3GSB - chains A and B; structure by X-ray diffraction, 3.00 A resolution.

[Chain A (and B)]
Molecule: Protein (glutamate semialdehyde aminotransferase)
Organism: Synechococcus sp
Notes: EC 5.4.3.8; chain B of this document is another copy of the same molecule, construct and numbering; everything in this record applies to it too
UniProtKB: P24630 (GSA_SYNP6); residues 2-433 here correspond to UniProt positions 1-432 (UniProt number = residue number - 1)
Chain sequence (432 residues; numbered 2 to 433; the number before each row is that of its first residue):
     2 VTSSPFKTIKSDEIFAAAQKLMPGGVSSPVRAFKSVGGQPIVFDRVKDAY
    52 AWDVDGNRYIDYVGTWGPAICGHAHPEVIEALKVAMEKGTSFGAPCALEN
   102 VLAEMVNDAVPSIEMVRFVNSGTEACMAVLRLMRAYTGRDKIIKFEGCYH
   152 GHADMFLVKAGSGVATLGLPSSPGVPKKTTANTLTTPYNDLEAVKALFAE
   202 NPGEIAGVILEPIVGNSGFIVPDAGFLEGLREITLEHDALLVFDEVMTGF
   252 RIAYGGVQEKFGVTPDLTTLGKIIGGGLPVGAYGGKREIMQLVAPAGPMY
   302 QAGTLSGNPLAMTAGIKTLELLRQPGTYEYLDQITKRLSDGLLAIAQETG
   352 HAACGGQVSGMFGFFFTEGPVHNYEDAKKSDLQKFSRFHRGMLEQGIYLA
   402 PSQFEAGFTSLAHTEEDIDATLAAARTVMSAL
Not modelled in the structure: 2-6
Residues lining bound ligands:
  - 3-aminobenzoic acid (GAB): Ser29, Val31, Arg32, Trp67, Ser163, Asn217, Met248, Lys273, Glu406
  - 4'-deoxy-4'-aminopyridoxal-5'-phosphate (PMP), molecule 1: Ser122, Gly123, Thr124, Tyr150, His151, Gly152, Glu212, Asn217, Asp245, Val247, Met248, Lys273
  - 4'-deoxy-4'-aminopyridoxal-5'-phosphate (PMP), molecule 2: Glu125, Gly304, Thr305, Leu306
Reported in the primary citation:
  - binding site for 3-aminobenzoic acid: Ser29, Val31, Arg32, Trp67, Ser163, Asn217, Met248, Lys273, Ala303, Gly304, Thr305, Glu406
  - specificity-determining residues: Glu406 (proposed by the authors, not directly observed)

[How chain A and chain B interact]
Contacting residue pairs (197):
  Ile15(A) with Asn101(B), hydrogen bond (backbone-side chain)
  Ala18(A) with Asn101(B)
  Ala19(A) with Asn101(B)
  Lys21(A) with Met116(B)
  Leu22(A) with Asn101(B); Met116(B); Val117(B), hydrogen bond (backbone-backbone)
  Met23(A) with Glu100(B); Asn101(B); Met116(B), hydrophobic; Val117(B)
  Pro24(A) with Val117(B); Arg118(B), hydrogen bond (backbone-side chain); Val294(B); Pro296(B); Ala297(B)
  Gly25(A) with Ala297(B)
  Val27(A) with Arg118(B), hydrogen bond (backbone-side chain); Pro296(B)
  Ser28(A) with Glu100(B), hydrogen bond; Arg118(B); Phe119(B); Ser307(B); Gly308(B)
  Ser29(A) with Ala303(B); Gly304(B)
  Pro30(A) with Ala295(B), hydrophobic; Pro296(B); Tyr301(B), hydrophobic; Gln302(B); Ala303(B)
  Val31(A) with Tyr301(B)
  Arg32(A) with Gly94(B); Ala95(B); Glu100(B), salt bridge; Gly304(B); Thr305(B), hydrogen bond (side chain-backbone); Ser307(B), hydrogen bond (side chain-backbone)
  Ala33(A) with Pro296(B), hydrophobic
  Ile42(A) with Ala95(B); Pro96(B)
  Val43(A) with Pro96(B); Cys97(B), hydrophobic; Ala98(B)
  Phe44(A) with Phe93(B), hydrophobic; Ala95(B), hydrophobic; Pro96(B), hydrogen bond (backbone-backbone)
  Asp45(A) with Lys89(B), salt bridge; Phe93(B)
  Arg46(A) with Lys89(B); Phe93(B)
  Val47(A) with Lys89(B), hydrogen bond (backbone-backbone); Gly90(B)
  Thr66(A) with Ser92(B), hydrogen bond; Phe93(B); Gly94(B), hydrogen bond (side chain-backbone); Thr305(B)
  Trp67(A) with Gly94(B), hydrogen bond (side chain-backbone)
  Lys84(A) with Lys84(B)
  Met87(A) with Lys84(B); Met87(B), hydrophobic
  Glu88(A) with Lys84(B)
  Lys89(A) with Asp45(B), salt bridge; Arg46(B); Val47(B), hydrogen bond (backbone-backbone)
  Gly90(A) with Val47(B)
  Thr91(A) with Gly277(B), hydrogen bond (side chain-backbone); Gly278(B), hydrogen bond (side chain-backbone); Leu279(B)
  Ser92(A) with Val47(B); Thr66(B), hydrogen bond; Gly278(B)
  Phe93(A) with Phe44(B), hydrophobic; Asp45(B); Val47(B), hydrophobic; Thr66(B), hydrogen bond (backbone-side chain)
  Gly94(A) with Arg32(B); Thr66(B), hydrogen bond (backbone-side chain); Trp67(B), hydrogen bond (backbone-side chain)
  Ala95(A) with Arg32(B)
  Pro96(A) with Val43(B); Phe44(B), hydrogen bond (backbone-backbone)
  Cys97(A) with Val43(B), hydrophobic; Phe44(B)
  Ala98(A) with Val43(B)
  Glu100(A) with Ser28(B), hydrogen bond; Arg32(B), salt bridge
  Asn101(A) with Ile15(B); Ala18(B); Ala19(B); Leu22(B)
  Ala104(A) with Met23(B), hydrophobic
  Met116(A) with Lys21(B); Leu22(B); Pro24(B)
  Val117(A) with Leu22(B), hydrogen bond (backbone-backbone); Met23(B); Pro24(B)
  Arg118(A) with Pro24(B), hydrogen bond (side chain-backbone); Val27(B), hydrogen bond (side chain-backbone); Ser28(B)
  Phe119(A) with Met23(B), hydrophobic
  Asn121(A) with Pro280(B)
  Ser122(A) with Glu125(B), hydrogen bond
  Thr124(A) with Met128(B)
  Glu125(A) with Ser122(B), hydrogen bond; Thr124(B)
  Met128(A) with Thr124(B); Met128(B), hydrophobic; His153(B)
  Arg132(A) with His153(B); Asp155(B); Leu158(B); Pro174(B), hydrogen bond (side chain-backbone); Gly175(B); Val176(B)
  Arg135(A) with Asp155(B), salt bridge; Gly175(B); Pro177(B)
  Asp141(A) with Pro177(B); Lys178(B), salt bridge; Lys179(B)
  Tyr150(A) with Tyr301(B); Ala303(B)
  His153(A) with Arg132(B), hydrogen bond (backbone-side chain); Tyr301(B); Gln302(B); Ala303(B), hydrogen bond (side chain-backbone)
  Ala154(A) with Met128(B), hydrophobic
  Asp155(A) with Arg132(B), salt bridge
  Leu158(A) with Arg132(B)
  Gly164(A) with Tyr301(B), hydrogen bond (backbone-side chain)
  Val165(A) with Tyr301(B)
  Leu168(A) with Pro296(B), hydrophobic
  Ser173(A) with Met300(B); Tyr301(B)
  Pro174(A) with Ala136(B); Pro299(B); Met300(B)
  Gly175(A) with Arg132(B); Arg135(B); Ala136(B)
  Val176(A) with Arg132(B)
  Pro177(A) with Arg135(B); Asp141(B); Asn183(B)
  Lys179(A) with Lys178(B); Lys179(B), hydrogen bond (backbone-side chain); Ala182(B); Asn183(B)
  Thr180(A) with Lys179(B); Thr180(B)
  Asn183(A) with Lys179(B)
  Lys273(A) with Thr305(B), hydrogen bond
  Gly278(A) with Thr91(B), hydrogen bond (backbone-side chain); Ser92(B); Leu306(B)
  Leu279(A) with Leu306(B)
  Pro280(A) with Asn121(B); Pro280(B), hydrophobic; Leu306(B)
  Met291(A) with Pro24(B), hydrophobic
  Val294(A) with Pro24(B), hydrophobic
  Ala295(A) with Pro30(B), hydrophobic
  Pro296(A) with Pro24(B); Val27(B); Pro30(B); Ala33(B), hydrophobic; Lys35(B), hydrogen bond (backbone-side chain)
  Ala297(A) with Gly25(B)
  Pro299(A) with Leu170(B); Pro174(B)
  Met300(A) with Pro174(B)
  Tyr301(A) with Pro30(B), hydrophobic; Ser163(B), hydrogen bond; Gly164(B), hydrogen bond (side chain-backbone); Leu170(B), hydrophobic; Pro174(B)
  Gln302(A) with Pro30(B); His153(B), hydrogen bond
  Ala303(A) with Ser29(B); Pro30(B); Tyr150(B); His153(B), hydrogen bond (backbone-side chain)
  Gly304(A) with Ser29(B), hydrogen bond (backbone-side chain); Arg32(B)
  Thr305(A) with Arg32(B), hydrogen bond (backbone-side chain); Thr66(B); Trp67(B); Lys273(B)
  Leu306(A) with Gly278(B); Leu279(B); Pro280(B)
  Ser307(A) with Ser28(B); Arg32(B), hydrogen bond (backbone-side chain)
  Asn309(A) with Pro280(B)
  Leu311(A) with Leu279(B), hydrophobic
Also at the interface, not in a pair above, chain A (101 interface residues in all): Gln20, Lys35, Pro41, Pro69, His74, Ala75, Ile80, Leu83, Asn108, Ala136, Ser163, Leu170, Lys178, Tyr399
Also at the interface, not in a pair above, chain B (102 interface residues in all): Gln20, Ile42, His74, Ala75, Ile80, Leu83, Glu88, Ala104, Glu105, Asn108, Glu115, Val165, Ser173, Arg288, Met291, Asn309, Leu311, Tyr399

[Summary]
The interface between chain A and chain B involves 101 residues on one side and 102 on the other, with 41
hydrogen bonds and 7 salt bridges. Polar contacts include Arg32(A)-Glu100(B), Asp45(A)-Lys89(B) and
Arg135(A)-Asp155(B). The paper reports a binding site for 3-aminobenzoic acid at Ser29(A), Val31(A) and
Arg32(A) among others; the specificity determinant Glu406(A).
Both chains are Protein (glutamate semialdehyde aminotransferase) (Synechococcus sp). Entry 3GSB (Crystal
structure of glutamate-1-semialdehyde aminomutase in complex with gabaculine) was determined by X-ray
diffraction (same publication as 2GSA and 4GSA).
